PDB entry 9JFT | electron microscopy, 3.27 A resolution | chains B and G of the 5 polymer chains in the assembly

== Chain B ==
Name: Guanine nucleotide-binding protein G(I)/G(S)/G(T) subunit beta-1
From: Homo sapiens
Reference sequence: P62873 (GBB1_HUMAN); residues 1-340 here = UniProt positions 1-340
Sequence (340 residues; row label = number of the first residue in the row):
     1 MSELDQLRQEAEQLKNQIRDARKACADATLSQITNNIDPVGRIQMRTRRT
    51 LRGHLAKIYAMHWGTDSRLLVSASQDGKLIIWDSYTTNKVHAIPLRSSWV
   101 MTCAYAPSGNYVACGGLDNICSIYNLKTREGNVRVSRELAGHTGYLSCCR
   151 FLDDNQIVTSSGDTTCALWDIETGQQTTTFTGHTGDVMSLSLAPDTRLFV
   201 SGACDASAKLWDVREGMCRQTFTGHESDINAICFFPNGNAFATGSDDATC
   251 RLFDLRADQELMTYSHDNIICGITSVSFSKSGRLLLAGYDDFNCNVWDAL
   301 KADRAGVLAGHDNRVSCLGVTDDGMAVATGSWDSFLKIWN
Not modelled in the structure: 1
Curated features (UniProtKB/Swiss-Prot):
  - modified residue: S2 (N-acetylserine), H266 (Phosphohistidine)
  - natural variant: L30 (L30F: In MRD42; uncertain significance), R52 (R52G: In MRD42), G64 (G64V: In MRD42), D76 (D76E: In MRD42; D76G: In MRD42), G77 (G77S: In MRD42), K78 (K78R: In MRD42), I80 (I80N: In MRD42; I80T: In MRD42), H91 (H91R: In MRD42; uncertain significance), A92 (A92T: In MRD42), P94 (P94S: In MRD42), L95 (L95P: In MRD42), R96 (R96L: In MRD42), 5 further natural variant entries in UniProt

== Chain G ==
Name: Guanine nucleotide-binding protein G(I)/G(S)/G(O) subunit gamma-2
From: Homo sapiens
Reference sequence: P59768 (GBG2_HUMAN); residue numbers follow UniProt; this construct covers 1-71
Sequence (71 residues; each row starts with the number of its first residue):
     1 MASNNTASIAQARKLVEQLKMEANIDRIKVSKAAADLMAYCEAHAKEDPL
    51 LTPVPASENPFREKKFFCAIL
Not modelled in the structure: 1-6, 63-71
Curated features (UniProtKB/Swiss-Prot):
  - modified residue: A2 (N-acetylalanine), C68 (Cysteine methyl ester)
  - lipidation: C68 (S-geranylgeranyl cysteine)

== Interface between chain B and chain G ==
Residue-residue contacts (66; chain B residue first):
  L4(B) with I9(G), hydrophobic; A12(G), hydrophobic
  L7(B) with A12(G), hydrophobic; R13(G); V16(G), hydrophobic
  A11(B) with L15(G), hydrophobic; L19(G)
  L14(B) with L19(G), hydrophobic; K20(G); A23(G), hydrophobic
  K15(B) with L19(G)
  Q17(B) with A23(G)
  I18(B) with L19(G); A23(G), hydrophobic
  R22(B) with R27(G)
  C25(B) with R27(G); I28(G); K29(G); V30(G), hydrogen bond (backbone-backbone)
  A26(B) with V30(G), hydrophobic
  D27(B) with K29(G), salt bridge; V30(G); S31(G), hydrogen bond
  A28(B) with V30(G)
  L30(B) with A34(G), hydrophobic
  I33(B) with A34(G), hydrophobic
  I37(B) with M38(G), hydrophobic
  V40(B) with L51(G), hydrophobic
  M45(B) with L50(G), hydrophobic
  R48(B) with F61(G)
  R49(B) with P60(G); F61(G), hydrogen bond (side chain-backbone)
  S84(B) with F61(G)
  Y85(B) with P60(G), hydrophobic
  C218(B) with Q18(G)
  T221(B) with Q18(G)
  F235(B) with L37(G), hydrophobic; Y40(G), hydrophobic
  P236(B) with Y40(G)
  N237(B) with Y40(G)
  R256(B) with R27(G); I28(G); D36(G), salt bridge
  A257(B) with I28(G)
  D258(B) with R27(G), salt bridge
  Q259(B) with V30(G)
  L261(B) with V30(G), hydrophobic
  S279(B) with D48(G), hydrogen bond
  K280(B) with E47(G); D48(G), hydrogen bond (backbone-side chain)
  S281(B) with Y40(G); C41(G); H44(G); D48(G), hydrogen bond
  R283(B) with C41(G), hydrogen bond; L51(G)
  L300(B) with C41(G), hydrophobic
  G324(B) with P49(G); L50(G)
  M325(B) with P49(G), hydrophobic; E58(G); P60(G)
  A326(B) with F61(G), hydrophobic
  I338(B) with F61(G), hydrophobic
  N340(B) with N59(G); F61(G)
Also at the interface, not in a pair above, chain B (54 interface residues in all): E10, A21, I43, K209, M217, R219, Q220, A240, D254, G282, L284, D323, V327
Also at the interface, not in a pair above, chain G (37 interface residues in all): S8, M21, E22, I25, D26, A33, R62

== In short ==
54 residues of chain B and 37 residues of chain G are in contact, with 7 hydrogen bonds and 3 salt bridges.
Polar contacts include D27(B)-K29(G), R256(B)-D36(G) and D258(B)-R27(G).
Chain B is Guanine nucleotide-binding protein G(I)/G(S)/G(T) subunit beta-1 and chain G is Guanine
nucleotide-binding protein G(I)/G(S)/G(O) subunit gamma-2, both from Homo sapiens; the structure, Cryo-EM
structure of GPR65 complexed with miniGs in pH6.5, was determined by electron microscopy, deposited together
with 8ZCE, 8ZCF, 9JFV, 9JFW, 9JFX, 9JFZ, 9JHP and 9LGM.
